6OJ4 - chains C and D of the 11 polymer chains in the assembly; structure by electron microscopy, 3.30 A resolution.

[Chain C (and D)]
Name: Inner capsid protein VP2
From: Rotavirus A (strain RVA/Monkey/United States/RRV/1975/G3P5B[3])
Notes: chain D of this document is another copy of the same molecule, construct and numbering; everything in this record applies to it too
UniProt: B3F2X3 (B3F2X3_ROTRH); residues 1-887 here = UniProt positions 1-887
Chain sequence (887 residues; numbered 1 to 887; the number before each row is that of its first residue):
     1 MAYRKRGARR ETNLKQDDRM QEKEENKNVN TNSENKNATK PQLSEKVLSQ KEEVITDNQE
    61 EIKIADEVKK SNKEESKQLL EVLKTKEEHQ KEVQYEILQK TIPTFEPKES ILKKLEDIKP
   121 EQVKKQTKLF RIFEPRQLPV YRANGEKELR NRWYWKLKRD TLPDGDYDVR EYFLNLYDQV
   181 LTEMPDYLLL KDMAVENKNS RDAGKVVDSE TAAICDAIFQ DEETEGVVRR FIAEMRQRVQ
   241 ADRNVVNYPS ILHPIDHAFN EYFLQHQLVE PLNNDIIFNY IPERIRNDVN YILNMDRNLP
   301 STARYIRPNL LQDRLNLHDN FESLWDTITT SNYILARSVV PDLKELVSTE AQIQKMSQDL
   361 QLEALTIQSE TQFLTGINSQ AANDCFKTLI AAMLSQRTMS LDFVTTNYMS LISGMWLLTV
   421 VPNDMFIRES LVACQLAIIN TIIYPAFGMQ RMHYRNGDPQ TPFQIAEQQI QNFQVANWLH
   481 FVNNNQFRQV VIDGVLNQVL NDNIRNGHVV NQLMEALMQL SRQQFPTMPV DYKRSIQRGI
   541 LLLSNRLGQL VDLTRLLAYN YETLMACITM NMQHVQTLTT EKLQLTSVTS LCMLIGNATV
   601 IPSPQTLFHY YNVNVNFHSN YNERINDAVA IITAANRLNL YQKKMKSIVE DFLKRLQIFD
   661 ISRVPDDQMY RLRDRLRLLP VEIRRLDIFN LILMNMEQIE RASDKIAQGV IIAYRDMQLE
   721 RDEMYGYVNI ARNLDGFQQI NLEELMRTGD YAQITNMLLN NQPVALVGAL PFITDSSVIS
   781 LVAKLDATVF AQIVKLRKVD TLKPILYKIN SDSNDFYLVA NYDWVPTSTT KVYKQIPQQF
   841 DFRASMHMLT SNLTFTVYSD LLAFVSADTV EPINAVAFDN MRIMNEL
Disordered / not traced: 1-107 (chain D: 1-60)

[Interface between chain C and chain D]
Residue-residue contacts (49; chain C residue first):
  S348(C) - E67(D)
  T349(C) - E67(D)  hydrogen bond
  T349(C) - V68(D)
  E350(C) - E67(D)
  E350(C) - V68(D)
  I353(C) - V68(D)  hydrophobic
  I353(C) - L79(D)  hydrophobic
  S357(C) - L79(D)
  L362(C) - V82(D)
  E363(C) - K86(D)  hydrogen bond (backbone-side chain)
  A364(C) - V82(D)  hydrophobic
  A364(C) - T85(D)
  A364(C) - K86(D)
  L365(C) - H89(D)  hydrogen bond (backbone-side chain)
  L365(C) - L362(D)
  L365(C) - A364(D)
  L365(C) - L365(D)  hydrophobic
  T366(C) - K86(D)  hydrogen bond (backbone-side chain)
  T366(C) - Q361(D)
  T366(C) - L362(D)
  T366(C) - E363(D)
  I367(C) - K86(D)
  I367(C) - H89(D)
  I367(C) - Q90(D)
  I367(C) - S357(D)
  I367(C) - Q358(D)
  I367(C) - Q361(D)
  I367(C) - L362(D)  hydrogen bond (backbone-backbone)
  Q368(C) - K86(D)
  Q368(C) - Q358(D)
  S369(C) - Q358(D)
  T371(C) - K86(D)
  Q372(C) - Q358(D)
  Q450(C) - E515(D)
  Q450(C) - M518(D)
  R451(C) - N545(D)  hydrogen bond (side chain-backbone)
  M452(C) - L547(D)
  H453(C) - E886(D)  salt bridge
  Y454(C) - E886(D)
  R455(C) - M881(D)
  R455(C) - N885(D)
  N456(C) - N885(D)
  T527(C) - L541(D)
  M528(C) - L541(D)  hydrophobic
  P529(C) - Q537(D)
  P529(C) - R538(D)
  P529(C) - L541(D)
  D531(C) - Q361(D)  hydrogen bond
  R534(C) - Q361(D)  hydrogen bond
Interface residues without a listed pair, chain C (32 interface residues in all): Q354, L374, T406, L436, G448
Interface residues without a listed pair, chain D (35 interface residues in all): I64, A65, K73, E75, S76, L83, S521, R522, S544, L887

[Overview]
32 residues of chain C face 35 of chain D across their interface, with 8 hydrogen bonds and 1 salt bridge.
Polar contacts include H453(C)-E886(D), T349(C)-E67(D) and E363(C)-K86(D).
Chain C and chain D are both Inner capsid protein VP2 (Rotavirus A (strain RVA/Monkey/United
States/RRV/1975/G3P5B[3])); the structure, In situ structure of rotavirus VP1 RNA-dependent RNA polymerase
(DLP), was determined by electron microscopy (same publication as 6OJ3, 6OJ5 and 6OJ6).
